Entry 4YLL (X-ray diffraction, 1.40 A resolution); this record covers chain A.

== Chain A ==
Molecule: Dual specificity tyrosine-phosphorylation-regulated kinase 1A
From: Homo sapiens
Notes: EC 2.7.12.1
UniProt: Q13627 (DYR1A_HUMAN); residue numbers follow UniProt; this construct covers 127-485
Chain sequence (361 residues; each row starts with the number of its first residue):
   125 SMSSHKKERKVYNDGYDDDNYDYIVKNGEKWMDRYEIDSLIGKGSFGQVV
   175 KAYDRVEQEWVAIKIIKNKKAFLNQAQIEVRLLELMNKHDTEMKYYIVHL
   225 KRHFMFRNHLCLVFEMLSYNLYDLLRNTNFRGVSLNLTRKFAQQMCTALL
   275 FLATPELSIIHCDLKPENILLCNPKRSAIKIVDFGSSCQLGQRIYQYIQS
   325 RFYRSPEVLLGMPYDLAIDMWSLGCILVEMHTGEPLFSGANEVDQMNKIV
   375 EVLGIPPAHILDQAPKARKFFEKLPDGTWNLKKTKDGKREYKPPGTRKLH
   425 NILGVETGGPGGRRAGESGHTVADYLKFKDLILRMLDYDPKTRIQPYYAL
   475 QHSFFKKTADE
Disordered / not traced: 125-133, 408-413, 482-485
Sequence notes: expression tag (125-126)
Modified positions: Tyr321 (O-phosphotyrosine; PTR)
Residues lining bound ligands: 4E3 (10-bromo-2-iodo-11H-indolo[3,2-c]quinoline-6-carboxylic acid): Ile165, Gly166, Lys167, Phe170, Val173, Ala186, Lys188, Glu203, Val222, Phe238, Glu239, Leu241, Ser242, Leu294, Val306, Asp307
UniProt features mapped onto this chain:
  - active site: Asp287 (Proton acceptor)
  - binding site (ATP): Ile165 to Val173, Lys188, Phe238 to Leu241
  - modified residue: Tyr140 (Phosphotyrosine), Tyr145 (Phosphotyrosine), Tyr159 (Phosphotyrosine), Tyr177 (Phosphotyrosine), Tyr219 (Phosphotyrosine), Ser310 (Phosphoserine), Tyr319 (Phosphotyrosine), Tyr321 (Phosphotyrosine), Thr402 (Phosphothreonine), Tyr449 (Phosphotyrosine)
  - mutagenesis: Lys188 (K188R: Abolished protein kinase activity), Tyr321 (Y321F: Mildly reduces kinase activity. Does not abolish autophosphorylation on tyrosine residues)

== Summary ==
Ligands of chain A: compound 4E3. From UniProt: active-site residue Asp287, 14 ATP-binding residues and 2
mutagenesis sites.
Chain A is Dual specificity tyrosine-phosphorylation-regulated kinase 1A (Homo sapiens); the structure,
Crystal structure of DYRK1AA in complex with 10-Bromo-substituted 11H-indolo[3,2-c]quinolone-6-carboxylic acid
inhibitor 5t, was determined by X-ray diffraction together with 4YLJ and 4YLK from the same study.
